Entry 7TKG (electron microscopy, 4.50 A resolution (low resolution: residue-level contacts below are approximate; hydrogen-bond / salt-bridge calls are withheld)); this record covers chains W and X of the 27 polymer chains in the assembly.

# Chain W
Molecule: ATP synthase subunit f
Organism: Saccharomyces cerevisiae
UniProtKB: Q06405 (ATPK_YEAST); residues 1-95 here correspond to UniProt positions 7-101 (UniProt number = residue number + 6)
Chain sequence (95 residues; row label = number of the first residue in the row):
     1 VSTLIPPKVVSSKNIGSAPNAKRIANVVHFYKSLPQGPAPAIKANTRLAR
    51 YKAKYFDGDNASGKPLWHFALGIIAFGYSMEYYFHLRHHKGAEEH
Unresolved in the structure: 86-95

# Chain X
Molecule: ATP synthase subunit H
Organism: Saccharomyces cerevisiae
UniProtKB: Q12349 (ATP14_YEAST); residues 1-92 here correspond to UniProt positions 33-124 (UniProt number = residue number + 32)
Chain sequence (92 residues; numbered 1 to 92; the number before each row is that of its first residue):
     1 NVIQDLYLRELKDTKLAPSTLQDAEGNVKPWNPPQKPNLPELELQGPEAL
    51 KAYTEQNVETAHVAKESEEGESEPIEEDWLVLDDAEETKESH
Unresolved in the structure: 63-92

# How chain W and chain X interact
Pairs across the interface (8):
  Val-1(W) / Glu-43(X)
  Ile-5(W) / Asn-57(X)
  Ser-12(W) / Ala-61(X)
  Ser-12(W) / His-62(X)
  Lys-13(W) / Ala-61(X)
  Lys-13(W) / His-62(X)
  Gly-16(W) / His-62(X)
  Ser-17(W) / His-62(X)
Other interface residues (no listed pair), chain W (7 interface residues in all): Pro-6
Other interface residues (no listed pair), chain X (7 interface residues in all): Leu-44, Val-58, Glu-59

# In short
Chain W and chain X each contribute 7 residues to their interface.
Chain W is ATP synthase subunit f and chain X is ATP synthase subunit H, both from Saccharomyces cerevisiae;
the structure, Yeast ATP synthase State 2catalytic(a) with 10 mM ATP backbone model, was determined by
electron microscopy (same publication as 7TJS, 7TJT, 7TJU, 7TJV, 7TJW, 7TJX and 30 further entries).
